7DCO - chains F and R of the 56 polymer chains in the assembly; structure by electron microscopy, 2.50 A resolution.

Chain F:
Molecule: U6 snRNA
Organism: Saccharomyces cerevisiae
Sequence (112 nucleotides; row label = number of the first residue in the row):
     1 GUUCGCGAAG UAACCCUUCG UGGACAUUUG GUCAAUUUGA AACAAUACAG AGAUGAUCAG
    61 CAGUUCCCCU GCAUAAGGAU GAACCGUUUU ACAAAGAGAU UUAUUUCGUU UU
Disordered / not traced: 104-112

Chain R:
Molecule: Pre-mRNA-splicing factor CWC2
Organism: Saccharomyces cerevisiae
UniProtKB: A0A6A5Q155 (A0A6A5Q155_YEASX); residue numbers follow UniProt; this construct covers 1-261
Amino-acid sequence (261 residues; each row starts with the number of its first residue):
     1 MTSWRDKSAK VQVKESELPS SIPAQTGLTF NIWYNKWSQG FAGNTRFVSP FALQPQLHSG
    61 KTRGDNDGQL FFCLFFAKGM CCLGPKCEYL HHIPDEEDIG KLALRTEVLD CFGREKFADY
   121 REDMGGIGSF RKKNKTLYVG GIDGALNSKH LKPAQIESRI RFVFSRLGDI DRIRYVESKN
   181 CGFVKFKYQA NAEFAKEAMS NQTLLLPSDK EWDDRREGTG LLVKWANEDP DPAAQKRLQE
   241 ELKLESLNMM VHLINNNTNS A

How chain F and chain R interact:
Residue-residue contacts (46):
  A34(F) with Phe72(R), hydrogen bond to the base; Cys73(R), base contact; Leu74(R), hydrogen bond to the base; Phe75(R), base contact; Tyr89(R), stacking on the base; Phe112(R), hydrogen bond to the base
  A35(F) with Leu18(R), base contact; Phe75(R), stacking on the base; Met80(R), base contact; Cys81(R), hydrogen bond to the base; Cys82(R), hydrogen bond to the base
  U36(F) with Pro19(R), base contact; Ser20(R), base contact; Ser21(R), phosphate contact; Phe47(R), base contact; Pro50(R), base contact; Phe51(R), base contact
  U37(F) with Arg46(R), base contact; Phe47(R), stacking on the base; Ser49(R), base contact; Asn201(R), hydrogen bond to the sugar
  U38(F) with Arg121(R), sugar contact; Gly125(R), base contact; Gly126(R), phosphate contact; Lys196(R), hydrogen bond to the base; Ser200(R), hydrogen bond to the base; Leu222(R), base contact; Val223(R), hydrogen bond to the base
  G39(F) with Phe117(R), base contact; Asp119(R), hydrogen bond to the base; Tyr120(R), hydrogen bond to the base; Arg121(R), hydrogen bond to the sugar; Gly126(R), phosphate contact; Ile127(R), hydrogen bond to the base; Gly128(R), base contact
  A40(F) with Arg121(R), base contact
  A41(F) with Asn31(R), hydrogen bond to the base; Tyr34(R), stacking on the base; Lys36(R), salt bridge to the phosphate; Trp37(R), base contact; Ser38(R), hydrogen bond to the base
  A42(F) with Ser38(R), base contact; Gln39(R), hydrogen bond to the base
  C43(F) with Gln39(R), base contact; Gly40(R), hydrogen bond to the base
  A44(F) with Gly40(R), base contact
Interface residues without a listed pair, chain F (12 interface residues in all): C33
Interface residues without a listed pair, chain R (44 interface residues in all): Phe41, Val48, Leu83, Arg114, Glu115, Leu221

Summary:
Chain F and chain R form an interface of 12 and 44 residues respectively; the contacts include 17 hydrogen
bonds, 1 salt bridge and 4 aromatic stacking contacts. Among the polar pairs are A34(F)-Phe72(R),
A34(F)-Leu74(R) and A34(F)-Phe112(R).
Chain F is U6 snRNA and chain R is Pre-mRNA-splicing factor CWC2, both from Saccharomyces cerevisiae; the
structure, Cryo-EM structure of the activated spliceosome (Bact complex) at an atomic resolution of 2.5
angstrom, was determined by electron microscopy together with 7DCP, 7DCQ, 7DCR and 7DD3 from the same study.
